Entry 3SKK (X-ray diffraction, 1.70 A resolution); this record covers chain A.

[Chain A]
Name: Arginase-1
Source organism: Homo sapiens
Notes: EC 3.5.3.1
UniProtKB: P05089 (ARGI1_HUMAN); residue numbers follow UniProt; this construct covers 1-322
Chain sequence (322 residues; row label = number of the first residue in the row):
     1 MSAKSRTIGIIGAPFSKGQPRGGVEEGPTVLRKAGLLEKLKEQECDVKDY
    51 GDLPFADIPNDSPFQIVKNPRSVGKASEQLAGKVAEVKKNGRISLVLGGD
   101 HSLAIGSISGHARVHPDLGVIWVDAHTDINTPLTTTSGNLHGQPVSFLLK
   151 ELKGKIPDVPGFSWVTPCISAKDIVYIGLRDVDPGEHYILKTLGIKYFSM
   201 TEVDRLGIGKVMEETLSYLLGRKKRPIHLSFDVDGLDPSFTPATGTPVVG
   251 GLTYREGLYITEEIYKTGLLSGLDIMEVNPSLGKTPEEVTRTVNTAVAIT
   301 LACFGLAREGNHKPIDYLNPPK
Unresolved in the structure: 1-5, 320-322
Ion coordination: Mn2+ site 1: His-101, Asp-124, Asp-128, Asp-232 (together with FABH); Mn2+ site 2: Asp-124, His-126, Asp-232, Asp-234 (together with FABH)
Residues lining bound ligands: FABH (4U7; [(5S)-5-amino-5-carboxy-6,6-difluorohexyl](trihydroxy)borate(1-)): His-101, Asp-124, His-126, Asp-128, Asn-130, Thr-135, Ser-137, His-141, Gly-142, Asp-183, Glu-186, Asp-232, Asp-234, Thr-246, Glu-277
Curated features (UniProtKB/Swiss-Prot):
  - binding site (Mn(2+)): His-101, Asp-124, His-126, Asp-128, Asp-232, Asp-234
  - binding site (substrate): His-126 to Asn-130, Ser-137 to Asn-139, Asp-183, Thr-246, Glu-277
  - modified residue: Lys-17 (N6-succinyllysine), Ser-62 (Phosphoserine), Ser-72 (Phosphoserine), Lys-75 (N6-succinyllysine), Ser-163 (Phosphoserine), Ser-217 (Phosphoserine)
  - natural variant: Ile-11 (I11T: In ARGIN), Gly-27 (G27D: In ARGIN), Gly-74 (G74V: In ARGIN), Ala-125 (A125V: In ARGIN), Thr-134 (T134I: In ARGIN), Gly-138 (G138V: In ARGIN), Arg-180 (R180T: In ARGIN), Gly-235 (G235R: In ARGIN), Arg-308 (R308Q: In ARGIN)
What the authors report for this chain:
  - binding site for FABH: Asp-183
  - conformationally variable residues (side-chain flip): Thr-136

[Overview]
Chain A binds FABH. His-101, Asp-124, Asp-128 and Asp-232 form the Mn2+ site 1. Asp-124, His-126, Asp-232 and
Asp-234 coordinate Mn2+ site 2. UniProt lists 6 Mn2+-binding residues and 11 substrate-binding residues. The
paper reports a binding site for FABH at Asp-183; conformational variability at Thr-136.
Chain A is Arginase-1 (Homo sapiens); the structure, Crystal structure of human arginase I in complex with the
inhibitor FABH, Resolution 1.70 A, twinned ..., was determined by X-ray diffraction together with 3SJT, 3SL0,
3SL1, 3GN0 and 3GMZ from the same study.
